Entry 9FTK (X-ray diffraction, 1.76 A resolution); this record covers chains A and C of the 4 polymer chains in the assembly.

# Chain A (and C)
Name: Trans-O-hydroxybenzylidenepyruvate hydratase-aldolase
Source organism: Pseudomonas fluorescens
Notes: EC 4.1.2.45; chain C of this document is another copy of the same molecule, construct and numbering; everything in this record applies to it too
UniProt: C3KFM9 (C3KFM9_PSEFL); residues 1-334 here = UniProt positions 1-334
Amino-acid sequence (346 residues; numbered -11 to 334; the number before each row is that of its first residue; numbers below 1 keep their minus sign (Met-11 is residue -11)):
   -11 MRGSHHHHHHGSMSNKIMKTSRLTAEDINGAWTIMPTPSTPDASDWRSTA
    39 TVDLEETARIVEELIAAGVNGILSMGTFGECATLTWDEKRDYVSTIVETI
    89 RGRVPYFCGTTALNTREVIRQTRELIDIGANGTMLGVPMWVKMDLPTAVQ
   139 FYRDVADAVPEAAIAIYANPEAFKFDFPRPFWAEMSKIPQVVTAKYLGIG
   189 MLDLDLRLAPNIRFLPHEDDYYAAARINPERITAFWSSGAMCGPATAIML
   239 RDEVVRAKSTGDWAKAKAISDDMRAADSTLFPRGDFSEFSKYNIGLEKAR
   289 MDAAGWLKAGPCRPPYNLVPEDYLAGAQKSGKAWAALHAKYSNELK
Disordered / not traced: -11 to 8 (chain C: -11 to 7)
Sequence notes: initiating methionine (-11); expression tag (-10 to 0)
Covalently attached groups: (4R)-4-hydroxy-4-(2-hydroxyphenyl)butanoic acid (KRN) linked to Lys183
Residues lining bound ligands:
  - KRN ((4R)-4-hydroxy-4-(2-hydroxyphenyl)butanoic acid): Ile22, Gly64, Thr65, Phe66, Met122, Tyr155, Asn157, Leu185, Trp224, Ser226, Phe269, Phe274, Phe277, Asn281, Glu285
  - salicylaldehyde (NK): Leu185, Gly186, His205, Asp208, Phe269, Phe274

# Interface between chain A and chain C
Pairs across the interface (92; chain A residue first):
  Trp34(A) - Arg104(C)
  Trp34(A) - Ile107(C)  hydrophobic
  Trp34(A) - Arg111(C)
  Trp34(A) - Asp142(C)
  Trp34(A) - Ala146(C)  hydrophobic
  Ser36(A) - Arg104(C)  hydrogen bond (backbone-side chain)
  Thr39(A) - Arg104(C)
  Gly64(A) - Trp128(C)
  Thr65(A) - Trp128(C)  hydrogen bond
  Thr65(A) - Val129(C)
  Cys69(A) - Trp128(C)  hydrophobic
  Ala70(A) - Leu101(C)
  Ala70(A) - Asn102(C)  hydrogen bond (backbone-side chain)
  Ala70(A) - Trp128(C)  hydrophobic
  Thr71(A) - Asn102(C)
  Thr71(A) - Arg104(C)  hydrogen bond (backbone-side chain)
  Leu72(A) - Asn102(C)
  Leu72(A) - Arg104(C)
  Thr73(A) - Arg104(C)
  Glu76(A) - Arg104(C)  salt bridge
  Thr99(A) - Trp128(C)
  Leu101(A) - Ala70(C)
  Leu101(A) - Leu101(C)  hydrophobic
  Asn102(A) - Ala70(C)  hydrogen bond (side chain-backbone)
  Asn102(A) - Thr71(C)
  Asn102(A) - Leu72(C)
  Asn102(A) - Pro302(C)
  Thr103(A) - Pro302(C)
  Thr103(A) - Pro303(C)
  Arg104(A) - Trp34(C)
  Arg104(A) - Ser36(C)  hydrogen bond (side chain-backbone)
  Arg104(A) - Thr39(C)
  Arg104(A) - Thr71(C)  hydrogen bond (side chain-backbone)
  Arg104(A) - Leu72(C)
  Arg104(A) - Thr73(C)
  Arg104(A) - Glu76(C)  salt bridge
  Arg104(A) - Arg301(C)
  Ile107(A) - Trp34(C)  hydrophobic
  Arg111(A) - Trp34(C)
  Pro126(A) - Tyr304(C)  hydrogen bond (backbone-side chain)
  Met127(A) - Leu101(C)  hydrophobic
  Met127(A) - Met127(C)  hydrophobic
  Met127(A) - Trp128(C)  hydrophobic
  Met127(A) - Tyr304(C)
  Trp128(A) - Gly64(C)
  Trp128(A) - Thr65(C)  hydrogen bond
  Trp128(A) - Cys69(C)  hydrophobic
  Trp128(A) - Ala70(C)  hydrophobic
  Trp128(A) - Thr99(C)
  Trp128(A) - Met127(C)  hydrophobic
  Trp128(A) - Ala160(C)
  Trp128(A) - Phe161(C)
  Trp128(A) - Tyr304(C)
  Val129(A) - Thr65(C)
  Val129(A) - Ser278(C)
  Val129(A) - Lys279(C)
  Val129(A) - Tyr304(C)  hydrogen bond (backbone-side chain)
  Lys130(A) - Lys279(C)
  Met131(A) - Pro303(C)  hydrophobic
  Asp132(A) - Tyr280(C)  hydrogen bond
  Pro134(A) - Leu306(C)
  Thr135(A) - Pro303(C)
  Gln138(A) - Pro303(C)
  Gln138(A) - Asn305(C)  hydrogen bond
  Gln138(A) - Leu306(C)
  Asp142(A) - Trp34(C)
  Ala146(A) - Trp34(C)  hydrophobic
  Glu159(A) - Lys162(C)  hydrogen bond (backbone-side chain)
  Ala160(A) - Trp128(C)
  Ala160(A) - Lys162(C)  hydrogen bond (backbone-side chain)
  Phe161(A) - Trp128(C)
  Lys162(A) - Glu159(C)  hydrogen bond (side chain-backbone)
  Lys162(A) - Ala160(C)  hydrogen bond (side chain-backbone)
  Lys162(A) - Lys162(C)
  Ser278(A) - Val129(C)
  Lys279(A) - Val129(C)
  Lys279(A) - Lys130(C)
  Tyr280(A) - Asp132(C)  hydrogen bond
  Pro302(A) - Asn102(C)
  Pro302(A) - Thr103(C)
  Pro303(A) - Asn102(C)
  Pro303(A) - Thr103(C)
  Pro303(A) - Met131(C)  hydrophobic
  Pro303(A) - Thr135(C)
  Tyr304(A) - Pro126(C)  hydrogen bond (side chain-backbone)
  Tyr304(A) - Met127(C)
  Tyr304(A) - Trp128(C)
  Tyr304(A) - Val129(C)  hydrogen bond (side chain-backbone)
  Asn305(A) - Gln138(C)  hydrogen bond
  Leu306(A) - Pro134(C)
  Leu306(A) - Thr135(C)
  Leu306(A) - Gln138(C)
Also at the interface, not in a pair above, chain A (47 interface residues in all): Thr37, Ala100, Tyr155, Ile282, Arg301
Also at the interface, not in a pair above, chain C (48 interface residues in all): Thr37, Ala100, Asp145, Tyr155, Ile282

# Summary
47 residues of chain A and 48 residues of chain C are in contact, with 20 hydrogen bonds and 2 salt bridges.
Among the polar pairs are Glu76(A)-Arg104(C), Ser36(A)-Arg104(C) and Thr65(A)-Trp128(C). Chain A binds
salicylaldehyde. Covalently linked compound KRN: at Lys183(A).
Both chains are Trans-O-hydroxybenzylidenepyruvate hydratase-aldolase (Pseudomonas fluorescens). Entry 9FTK
(Crystal structure of trans-o-hydroxybenzylidenepyruvate hydratase-aldolase from Pseudomonas fluorescens N3
bound to substrate intermediate) was determined by X-ray diffraction together with 9FXR and 9FRT from the same
study.
